PDB entry 3P5V | X-ray diffraction, 1.90 A resolution | chain A

# Chain A
Protein: Actinidin
Organism: Actinidia arguta
Notes: EC 3.4.22.14
Chain sequence (220 residues; numbered 1 to 220; the number before each row is that of its first residue):
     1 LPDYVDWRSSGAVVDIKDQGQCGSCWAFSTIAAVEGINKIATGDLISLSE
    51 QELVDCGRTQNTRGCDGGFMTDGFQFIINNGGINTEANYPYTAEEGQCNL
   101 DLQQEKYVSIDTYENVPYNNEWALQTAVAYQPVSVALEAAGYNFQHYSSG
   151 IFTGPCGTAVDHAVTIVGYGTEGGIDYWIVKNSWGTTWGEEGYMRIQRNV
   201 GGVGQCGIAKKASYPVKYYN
Modified positions: C25 (s-hydroxycysteine; CSO)
Cystine bridges: C22-C65, C56-C98, C156-C206
Ion coordination: Cd2+ site 1 near D15 (its only coordinating residue here); Cd2+ site 2 near D72 (its only coordinating residue here); Cd2+ site 3 near D111 (its only coordinating residue here); Cd2+ site 4 near H162 (its only coordinating residue here); Cd2+ site 5 near D176 (its only coordinating residue here); Cd2+ site 6 near E191 (its only coordinating residue here)

# Overview
Chain A is Actinidin (Actinidia arguta); the structure, Actinidin from Actinidia arguta planch (Sarusashi),
was determined by X-ray diffraction together with 3P5U, 3P5W and 3P5X from the same study.
